PDB entry 8COM | electron microscopy, 3.30 A resolution | chains A and I of the 10 polymer chains in the assembly

== Chain A ==
Protein: Histone H3, putative
Source organism: Trypanosoma brucei brucei TREU927
UniProt: Q4GYX7 (Q4GYX7_TRYB2); residues 1-132 here correspond to UniProt positions 2-133 (UniProt number = residue number + 1)
Chain sequence (132 residues; each row starts with the number of its first residue):
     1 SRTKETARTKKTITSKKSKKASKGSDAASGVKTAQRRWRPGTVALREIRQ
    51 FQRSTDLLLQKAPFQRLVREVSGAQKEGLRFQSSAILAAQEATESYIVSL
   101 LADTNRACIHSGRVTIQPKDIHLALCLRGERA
Unresolved in the structure: 1-38, 130-132
What the authors report for this chain:
  - conformationally variable residues (helix shift): Gln75
  - self-association interface (contacts with another copy of this molecule): Arg106, Ser111

== Chain I ==
Molecule: Widom 601 145 bp DNA (127-mer ordered and built)
Source organism: synthetic construct
Sequence (145 nucleotides; each row starts with the number of its first residue; numbers below 1 keep their minus sign (DA-72 is residue -72)):
   -72 ATCGATGTATATATCTGACACGTGCCTGGAGACTAGGGAGTAATCCCCTT
   -22 GGCGGTTAAAACGCGGGGGACAGCGCGTACGTGCGTTTAAGCGGTGCTAG
    28 AGCTGTCTACGACCAATTGAGCGGCCTCGGCACCGGGATTCTGAT
Unresolved in the structure: -72 to -60, 68-72

== Chain A / chain I interface ==
Contacting residue pairs (16):
  Gln60(A) with DA-14(I), hydrogen bond to the phosphate; DA-13(I), phosphate contact
  Arg69(A) with DT-23(I), salt bridge to the phosphate
  Arg80(A) with DT-24(I), hydrogen bond to the base; DT-23(I), phosphate contact
  Phe81(A) with DT-24(I), sugar contact; DT-23(I), hydrogen bond to the phosphate
  Gln82(A) with DT-24(I), phosphate contact
  Ser83(A) with DT-24(I), hydrogen bond to the phosphate
  Gly112(A) with DA-3(I), phosphate contact
  Arg113(A) with DA-3(I), phosphate contact; DC-2(I), salt bridge to the phosphate
  Val114(A) with DG-4(I), sugar contact; DA-3(I), hydrogen bond to the phosphate
  Thr115(A) with DA-3(I), hydrogen bond to the phosphate
  Gln117(A) with DC-2(I), hydrogen bond to the phosphate
Other interface residues (no listed pair), chain A (12 interface residues in all): Pro40
Other interface residues (no listed pair), chain I (8 interface residues in all): DG-5

== Summary ==
12 residues of chain A and 8 residues of chain I are in contact; the contacts include 7 hydrogen bonds and 2
salt bridges. Among the polar pairs are Arg80(A)-DT-24(I), Gln60(A)-DA-14(I) and Phe81(A)-DT-23(I). From the
paper: conformational variability at Gln75(A); a self-association interface involving Arg106(A) and Ser111(A).
Here chain A is Histone H3, putative (Trypanosoma brucei brucei TREU927) and chain I is Widom 601 145 bp DNA
(127-mer ordered and built) (synthetic construct). Entry 8COM (Structure of the Nucleosome Core Particle from
Trypanosoma brucei) was determined by electron microscopy.
